PDB entry 2HVW | X-ray diffraction, 1.67 A resolution | chains A and B of the 3 polymer chains in the assembly

# Chain A (and B)
Molecule: deoxycytidylate deaminase
Source organism: Streptococcus mutans
Notes: EC 3.5.4.12; chain B of this document is another copy of the same molecule, construct and numbering; everything in this record applies to it too
UniProtKB: Q8DSE5 (Q8DSE5_STRMU); residue numbers follow UniProt; this construct covers 1-150
Sequence (184 residues; row label = number of the first residue in the row; numbers below 1 keep their minus sign (Met-33 is residue -33)):
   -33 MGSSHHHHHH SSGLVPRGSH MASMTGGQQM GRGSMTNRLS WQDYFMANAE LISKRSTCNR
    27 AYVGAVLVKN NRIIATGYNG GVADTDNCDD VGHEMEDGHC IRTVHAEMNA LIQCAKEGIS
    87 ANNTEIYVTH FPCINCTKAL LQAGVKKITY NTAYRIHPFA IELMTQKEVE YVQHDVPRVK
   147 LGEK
Disordered / not traced: -33 to 2, 150 (chain B: -33 to 3, 150)
Differences from the reference sequence: expression tag (-33 to 0)
Metal / ion sites: Zn2+ site 1: Cys24, Cys54, His59, Cys66; Zn2+ site 2: His71, Cys99, Cys102 (together with 3,4-dihydro-2'-deoxyuridine-5'-monophosphate)
Ligand contacts:
  - 2'-deoxycytidine-5'-triphosphate (DCP): Arg4, Trp7, Arg21, Thr23, Asn37, Arg38, Thr42, Gly43, Tyr44, Gly46, Gly47, Ala49, Asp50, Asn53, Val70, Asn75
  - 3,4-dihydro-2'-deoxyuridine-5'-monophosphate (DDN): Cys24, Arg26, Ala27, Val29, Asn45, Gly64, His65, Cys66, Thr69, His71, Ala72, Glu73, Phe97, Pro98, Cys99, Cys102, Tyr120, Arg121
  - 1,4-diethylene dioxide (DIO): Arg4, Ser19, Lys20, Arg21, Ser22, Tyr28

# How chain A and chain B interact
Contacting residue pairs (72; chain A residue first):
  Val48(A) - Lys104(B)
  Val48(A) - Leu107(B)  hydrophobic
  Val48(A) - Gln108(B)
  Ala49(A) - Gln108(B)  hydrogen bond (backbone-side chain)
  Ala49(A) - Lys133(B)  hydrogen bond (backbone-side chain)
  Asp50(A) - Lys133(B)  salt bridge
  Thr51(A) - Gln132(B)
  Thr51(A) - Lys133(B)
  Asp52(A) - Gln132(B)
  Glu62(A) - His123(B)  salt bridge
  Asp63(A) - Asp63(B)
  Ile67(A) - Lys104(B)  hydrogen bond (backbone-side chain)
  Ile67(A) - His123(B)
  Ile67(A) - Phe125(B)
  Arg68(A) - Lys104(B)
  Arg68(A) - Phe125(B)
  Thr69(A) - Lys104(B)  hydrogen bond (backbone-side chain)
  Val70(A) - Gln108(B)
  Met74(A) - Met74(B)  hydrophobic
  Asn75(A) - Gln108(B)
  Leu77(A) - Ala81(B)
  Ile78(A) - Ala105(B)  hydrophobic
  Ile78(A) - Gln108(B)
  Ile78(A) - Ala109(B)  hydrophobic
  Ala81(A) - Leu77(B)
  Ala81(A) - Ala81(B)
  Ala81(A) - Ile85(B)
  Ala81(A) - Ser86(B)
  Ala81(A) - Ala87(B)  hydrogen bond (backbone-backbone)
  Lys82(A) - Ser86(B)  hydrogen bond (backbone-side chain)
  Lys82(A) - Ala87(B)
  Lys82(A) - Asn88(B)
  Lys82(A) - Gln108(B)
  Lys82(A) - Ala109(B)
  Glu83(A) - Ser86(B)
  Gly84(A) - Gly84(B)
  Gly84(A) - Ile85(B)
  Gly84(A) - Ser86(B)
  Ile85(A) - Ala81(B)
  Ile85(A) - Gly84(B)
  Ser86(A) - Ala81(B)
  Ser86(A) - Lys82(B)  hydrogen bond (side chain-backbone)
  Ser86(A) - Glu83(B)
  Ser86(A) - Gly84(B)
  Ala87(A) - Ala81(B)  hydrogen bond (backbone-backbone)
  Ala87(A) - Lys82(B)
  Asn88(A) - Lys82(B)
  Asn101(A) - Asn101(B)  hydrogen bond
  Lys104(A) - Val48(B)
  Lys104(A) - Ile67(B)  hydrogen bond (side chain-backbone)
  Lys104(A) - Arg68(B)
  Lys104(A) - Thr69(B)  hydrogen bond (side chain-backbone)
  Lys104(A) - Val70(B)
  Ala105(A) - Ile78(B)  hydrophobic
  Leu107(A) - Val48(B)  hydrophobic
  Gln108(A) - Val48(B)
  Gln108(A) - Ala49(B)
  Gln108(A) - Val70(B)
  Gln108(A) - Asn75(B)
  Gln108(A) - Ile78(B)
  Gln108(A) - Lys82(B)
  Ala109(A) - Ile78(B)
  Ala109(A) - Lys82(B)
  His123(A) - Glu62(B)  salt bridge
  His123(A) - Ile67(B)
  Phe125(A) - Glu60(B)
  Phe125(A) - Ile67(B)
  Phe125(A) - Arg68(B)
  Gln132(A) - Thr51(B)
  Gln132(A) - Asp52(B)  hydrogen bond (side chain-backbone)
  Lys133(A) - Ala49(B)  hydrogen bond (side chain-backbone)
  Lys133(A) - Asp50(B)  salt bridge
Interface residues without a listed pair, chain A (39 interface residues in all): Gly47, Glu60, Cys80, Ile100, Glu128, Leu129
Interface residues without a listed pair, chain B (38 interface residues in all): Gly47, Cys80, Ile100, Leu129

# Summary
Chain A and chain B form an interface of 39 and 38 residues respectively; the contacts include 13 hydrogen
bonds and 4 salt bridges. Polar contacts include Asp50(A)-Lys133(B), Glu62(A)-His123(B) and
Ala49(A)-Gln108(B). Ligands of chain A: 2'-deoxycytidine-5'-triphosphate,
3,4-dihydro-2'-deoxyuridine-5'-monophosphate and 1,4-diethylene dioxide.
Chain A and chain B are both deoxycytidylate deaminase (Streptococcus mutans); the structure, Crystal
structure of dCMP deaminase from Streptococcus mutans, was determined by X-ray diffraction.
